Entry 7ZEC (electron microscopy, 3.05 A resolution); this record covers chains C and D.

[Chain C]
Name: ATP-binding/permease protein CydC
Source organism: Escherichia coli K-12
UniProtKB: P23886 (CYDC_ECOLI); numbering as in UniProt (aligned over 1-573)
Amino-acid sequence (573 residues; row label = number of the first residue in the row):
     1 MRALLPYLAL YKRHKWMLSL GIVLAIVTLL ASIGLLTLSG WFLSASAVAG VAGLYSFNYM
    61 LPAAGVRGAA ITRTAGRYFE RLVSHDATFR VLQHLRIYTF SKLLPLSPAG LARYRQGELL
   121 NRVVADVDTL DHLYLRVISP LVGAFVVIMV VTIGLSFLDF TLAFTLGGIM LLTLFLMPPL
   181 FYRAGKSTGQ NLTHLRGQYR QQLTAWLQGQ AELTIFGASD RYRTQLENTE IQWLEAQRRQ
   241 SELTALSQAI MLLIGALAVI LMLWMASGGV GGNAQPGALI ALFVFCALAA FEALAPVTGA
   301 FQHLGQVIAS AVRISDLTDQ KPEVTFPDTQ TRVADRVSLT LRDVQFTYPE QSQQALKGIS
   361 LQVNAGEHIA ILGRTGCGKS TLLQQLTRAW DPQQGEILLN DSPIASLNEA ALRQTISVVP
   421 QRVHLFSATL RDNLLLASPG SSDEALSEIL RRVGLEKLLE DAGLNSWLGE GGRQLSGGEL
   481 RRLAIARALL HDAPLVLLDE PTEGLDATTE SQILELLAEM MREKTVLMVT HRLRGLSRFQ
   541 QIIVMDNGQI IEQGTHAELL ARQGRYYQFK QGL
Disordered / not traced: 114, 345-356
Curated features (UniProtKB/Swiss-Prot):
  - binding site (ATP): Gly373 to Ser380
Bound ions: heme b/c Fe: His85 (shared with His312(D) of chain D)
Ligand contacts: heme b/c (HEB): Arg81, His85, Thr88, Phe89, Asp131, His132, Leu135, Arg136

[Chain D]
Name: ATP-binding/permease protein CydD
Source organism: Escherichia coli K-12
UniProtKB: P29018 (CYDD_ECOLI); numbering as in UniProt (aligned over 1-588)
Amino-acid sequence (588 residues; row label = number of the first residue in the row):
     1 MNKSRQKELT RWLKQQSVIS QRWLNISRLL GFVSGILIIA QAWFMARILQ HMIMENIPRE
    61 ALLLPFTLLV LTFVLRAWVV WLRERVGYHA GQHIRFAIRR QVLDRLQQAG PAWIQGKPAG
   121 SWATLVLEQI DDMHDYYARY LPQMALAVSV PLLIVVAIFP SNWAAALILL GTAPLIPLFM
   181 ALVGMGAADA NRRNFLALAR LSGHFLDRLR GMETLRIFGR GEAEIESIRS ASEDFRQRTM
   241 EVLRLAFLSS GILEFFTSLS IALVAVYFGF SYLGELDFGH YDTGVTLAAG FLALILAPEF
   301 FQPLRDLGTF YHAKAQAVGA ADSLKTFMET PLAHPQRGEA ELASTDPVTI EAEELFITSP
   361 EGKTLAGPLN FTLPAGQRAV LVGRSGSGKS SLLNALSGFL SYQGSLRING IELRDLSPES
   421 WRKHLSWVGQ NPQLPAATLR DNVLLARPDA SEQELQAALD NAWVSEFLPL LPQGVDTPVG
   481 DQAARLSVGQ AQRVAVARAL LNPCSLLLLD EPAASLDAHS EQRVMEALNA ASLRQTTLMV
   541 THQLEDLADW DVIWVMQDGR IIEQGRYAEL SVAGGPFATL LAHRQEEI
Curated features (UniProtKB/Swiss-Prot):
  - binding site (ATP): Leu373 to Val380
Bound ions: heme b/c Fe: His312 (shared with His85(C) of chain C); Mg2+: Ser390, Gln430 (together with ATP)
Ligand contacts:
  - ATP (adenosine-5'-triphosphate): Ala112, Ser359, Glu361, Lys363, Leu365, Arg384, Ser385, Gly386, Ser387, Gly388, Lys389, Ser390, Ser391, Gln430, Glu511
  - heme b/c (HEB): Asn191, Asn194, Phe195, Leu198, Thr239, Leu243, Ala246, Phe247, Ser250, Gly308, Thr309, Tyr311, His312

[How chain C and chain D interact]
Residue-residue contacts (233):
  Leu35(C) with Ser258(D)
  Leu36(C) with Ile261(D), hydrophobic; Leu294(D)
  Ser39(C) with Ile261(D); Ala265(D); Leu294(D)
  Gly40(C) with Phe291(D); Leu294(D)
  Phe42(C) with Ala265(D); Gly269(D)
  Leu43(C) with Ala265(D), hydrophobic; Tyr272(D); Leu287(D); Gly290(D); Leu294(D), hydrophobic
  Ser44(C) with Ile53(D)
  Ser46(C) with Gly269(D); Tyr272(D); Leu273(D)
  Ala47(C) with Met54(D), hydrophobic; Tyr272(D), hydrophobic; Leu287(D), hydrophobic
  Val48(C) with Ile53(D), hydrophobic
  Gly50(C) with Tyr272(D); Leu273(D)
  Val51(C) with Tyr272(D); Leu273(D)
  Leu54(C) with Leu273(D); Glu275(D)
  Phe57(C) with Leu273(D), hydrophobic
  Tyr59(C) with Phe270(D), hydrophobic; Glu275(D), hydrogen bond
  Val66(C) with Ala262(D), hydrophobic
  Ala70(C) with Ser258(D)
  Arg73(C) with Glu254(D), salt bridge; Thr257(D); Ser258(D); Ile261(D); Arg305(D)
  Thr74(C) with Gly251(D); Glu254(D); Phe255(D)
  Arg77(C) with Ser250(D); Glu254(D), salt bridge; Arg305(D)
  Tyr78(C) with Arg244(D), hydrogen bond (side chain-backbone); Phe247(D); Leu248(D)
  Arg81(C) with Phe247(D)
  Leu82(C) with Met240(D); Arg244(D); Phe247(D), hydrophobic
  His85(C) with Phe247(D)
  Asp86(C) with Arg236(D), salt bridge; Met240(D)
  Phe89(C) with Arg236(D); Thr239(D); Met240(D), hydrophobic
  Arg90(C) with Arg236(D)
  Gln93(C) with Arg229(D); Ser232(D); Glu233(D)
  Arg96(C) with Phe205(D)
  Ile97(C) with Ile225(D), hydrophobic; Ile228(D), hydrophobic; Arg229(D)
  Phe100(C) with Arg208(D); Met212(D), hydrophobic; Leu215(D), hydrophobic; Ile225(D), hydrophobic; Ile228(D), hydrophobic
  Ser101(C) with Ile225(D)
  Leu103(C) with Leu209(D), hydrophobic; Met212(D)
  Leu104(C) with Met212(D), hydrophobic; Gly221(D)
  Ser107(C) with Met212(D), hydrogen bond (side chain-backbone); Glu213(D), hydrogen bond (side chain-backbone); Arg216(D)
  Pro108(C) with Glu213(D); Arg216(D)
  Leu111(C) with Met212(D), hydrophobic
  Arg115(C) with Gln482(D), hydrogen bond
  Leu120(C) with Leu206(D), hydrophobic; Leu209(D); Arg210(D)
  Asn121(C) with Leu206(D)
  Val123(C) with Leu209(D), hydrophobic
  Val124(C) with Ser202(D); Phe205(D), hydrophobic; Leu206(D), hydrophobic; Leu209(D), hydrophobic
  Asp128(C) with Ser202(D)
  Arg196(C) with Leu127(D); Glu128(D), salt bridge
  Tyr199(C) with Arg99(D); Leu103(D); Leu127(D), hydrophobic
  Arg200(C) with Gly120(D); Ala123(D); Leu127(D)
  Leu203(C) with Leu103(D), hydrophobic; Ala123(D), hydrophobic; Val126(D), hydrophobic; Leu127(D), hydrophobic
  Thr204(C) with Ala119(D)
  Ala205(C) with Pro435(D)
  Trp206(C) with Leu103(D), hydrophobic; Gln107(D)
  Leu207(C) with Leu106(D), hydrophobic; Ile114(D); Gln115(D); Trp122(D), hydrophobic
  Gln208(C) with Gln115(D); Ala119(D); Gln433(D); Gln482(D)
  Gly209(C) with Gln433(D)
  Gln210(C) with Ile114(D)
  Ala211(C) with Pro111(D); Phe399(D)
  Glu212(C) with Gln433(D); Arg498(D)
  Leu213(C) with Pro435(D), hydrophobic
  Thr214(C) with Phe399(D); Arg422(D)
  Ile215(C) with Phe399(D), hydrophobic; Arg422(D); Leu425(D); Trp427(D), hydrophobic
  Phe216(C) with Trp427(D); Leu445(D); Arg498(D)
  Ala218(C) with Leu445(D), hydrophobic
  Ser219(C) with Gln107(D), hydrogen bond
  Asp220(C) with Gln107(D)
  Arg221(C) with Leu445(D); Pro448(D)
  Tyr222(C) with Pro435(D); Ala436(D); Leu445(D)
  Arg223(C) with Arg100(D); Leu103(D); Asp104(D), salt bridge; Gln107(D), hydrogen bond
  Leu226(C) with Leu103(D), hydrophobic
  Glu230(C) with Phe96(D); Arg99(D), salt bridge
  Trp233(C) with Asp131(D)
  Leu234(C) with Tyr88(D), hydrogen bond (backbone-side chain); Gln92(D); Phe96(D), hydrophobic
  Gln237(C) with Tyr88(D); Arg95(D), hydrogen bond; Asp131(D), hydrogen bond
  Arg238(C) with Tyr88(D), hydrogen bond (backbone-side chain)
  Ser241(C) with Tyr88(D)
  Glu242(C) with Arg85(D), salt bridge
  Thr244(C) with Glu84(D); Arg139(D)
  Ala245(C) with Trp81(D); Glu84(D); Arg85(D)
  Leu246(C) with Trp81(D)
  Gln248(C) with Val80(D); Glu84(D), hydrogen bond; Arg139(D)
  Ala249(C) with Ala77(D); Trp81(D), hydrophobic
  Leu252(C) with Phe73(D); Arg76(D); Ala77(D); Val80(D), hydrophobic
  Leu253(C) with Phe73(D); Ala77(D), hydrophobic
  Ala256(C) with Phe73(D), hydrophobic
  Val259(C) with Met45(D), hydrophobic
  Ile260(C) with Leu69(D), hydrophobic
  Leu263(C) with Leu49(D), hydrophobic; Met52(D); Phe66(D), hydrophobic; Leu69(D), hydrophobic
  Trp264(C) with Arg59(D), hydrogen bond (backbone-side chain)
  Met265(C) with Arg59(D)
  Ser267(C) with Met52(D), hydrogen bond; Arg59(D)
  Gly268(C) with Arg59(D)
  Gln275(C) with Asn56(D), hydrogen bond
  Gly277(C) with Ile53(D)
  Ile280(C) with Leu49(D), hydrophobic; Met52(D), hydrophobic
  Ala281(C) with Phe291(D), hydrophobic
  Val284(C) with Met45(D), hydrophobic
  Phe285(C) with Phe291(D), hydrophobic; Leu294(D), hydrophobic; Ile295(D), hydrophobic
  Leu288(C) with Met45(D), hydrophobic
  Glu292(C) with Gln302(D); Arg305(D), salt bridge
  Leu372(C) with Ile588(D)
  Arg374(C) with Ile588(D)
  Gln384(C) with Glu213(D), hydrogen bond
  Thr387(C) with Arg216(D), hydrogen bond (backbone-side chain)
  Arg413(C) with Arg216(D), hydrogen bond (side chain-backbone); Ile217(D); Gly219(D)
  Val418(C) with Ile217(D), hydrophobic
  His424(C) with Asp207(D), salt bridge; Arg210(D); Gly211(D); Thr214(D)
  Phe426(C) with Asp207(D); Gly211(D); Thr214(D); Leu215(D), hydrophobic
  Ser427(C) with Asp207(D), hydrogen bond (backbone-side chain)
  Leu436(C) with Thr214(D); Leu215(D), hydrophobic; Arg220(D)
  Pro439(C) with Arg220(D)
  Arg487(C) with Phe218(D)
  Leu505(C) with His583(D), hydrogen bond (backbone-side chain)
  Asp506(C) with Arg384(D), salt bridge
  Glu510(C) with His583(D)
  His531(C) with Glu587(D); Ile588(D), hydrogen bond (backbone-backbone)
  Arg532(C) with His583(D), hydrogen bond (side chain-backbone); Glu586(D); Glu587(D)
  Leu533(C) with Glu586(D), hydrogen bond (backbone-backbone); Ile588(D), hydrophobic
  Arg534(C) with Glu586(D), salt bridge
  Phe569(C) with Ile588(D), hydrophobic
Also at the interface, not in a pair above, chain C (137 interface residues in all): Ala49, Leu92, Thr99, Gln116, Val127, Arg136, Gln201, Glu227, Ile231, Arg388, Ala389, Glu409, Ile416, Pro420, Leu425, Ala428, Leu435, Ala437, His491, Ala507
Also at the interface, not in a pair above, chain D (129 interface residues in all): Gln41, Ile48, Glu60, Leu63, Val70, Val74, His89, Leu198, Leu201, Glu224, Phe235, Leu243, Phe268, Gly274, Pro298, His312, Ser397, Glu419, Asn431, Pro432, Ala446, Asp481, Ala499, Asn502, Gln585

[In short]
The interface between chain C and chain D involves 137 residues on one side and 129 on the other, with 23
hydrogen bonds and 11 salt bridges. Among the polar pairs are Arg73(C)-Glu254(D), Arg77(C)-Glu254(D) and
Asp86(C)-Arg236(D).
Chain C is ATP-binding/permease protein CydC and chain D is ATP-binding/permease protein CydD, both from
Escherichia coli K-12; the structure, IF(heme/confined) conformation of CydDC in ATP(CydD) bound state
(Dataset-15), was determined by electron microscopy together with 7ZD5, 7ZDA, 7ZDB, 7ZDC, 7ZDE, 7ZDF and 10
further entries from the same study.
